PDB entry 7EXC | X-ray diffraction, 2.39 A resolution | chains D and E of the 6 polymer chains in the assembly

== Chain D ==
Protein: Tubulin beta chain
Source organism: Sus scrofa
UniProtKB: P02554 (TBB_PIG); residues 1-445 here = UniProt positions 1-445
Sequence (445 residues; each row starts with the number of its first residue):
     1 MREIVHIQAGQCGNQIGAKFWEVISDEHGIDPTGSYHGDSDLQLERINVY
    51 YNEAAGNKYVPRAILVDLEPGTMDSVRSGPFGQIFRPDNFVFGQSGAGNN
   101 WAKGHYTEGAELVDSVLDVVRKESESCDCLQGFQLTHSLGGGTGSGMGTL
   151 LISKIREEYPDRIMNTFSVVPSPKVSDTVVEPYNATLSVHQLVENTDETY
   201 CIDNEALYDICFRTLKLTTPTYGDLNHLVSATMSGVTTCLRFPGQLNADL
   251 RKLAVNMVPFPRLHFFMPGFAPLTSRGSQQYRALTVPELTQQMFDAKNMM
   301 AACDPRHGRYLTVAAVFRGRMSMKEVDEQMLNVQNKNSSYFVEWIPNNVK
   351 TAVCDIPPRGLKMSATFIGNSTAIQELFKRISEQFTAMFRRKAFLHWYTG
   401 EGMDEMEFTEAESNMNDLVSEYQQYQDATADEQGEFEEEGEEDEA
Disordered / not traced: 274-283, 432-445
Small-molecule neighbours:
  - GTP (guanosine-5'-triphosphate): Gly10, Gln11, Cys12, Gln15, Ile16, Asp67, Glu69, Ala97, Gly98, Asn99, Ser138, Gly140, Gly141, Gly142, Thr143, Gly144, Ser145, Val169, Pro171, Val175, Ser176, Glu181, Asn204, Tyr222, Leu225, Asn226
  - JEL (N-[[3-(1,3-benzodioxol-5-yloxy)phenyl]methyl]-9H-pyrido[3,4-b]indol-3-amine): Ile4, His6, Phe20, Tyr50, Gln134, Leu135, Thr136, Asn165, Thr166, Phe167, Glu198, Tyr200, Met233, Val236, Thr237, Cys239, Leu240, Leu246, Leu250, Leu253, Met257, Ala314, Ala315, Val316, Thr351, Ala352, Ile368
Swiss-Prot annotation at these positions:
  - motif: Met1 to Ile4 (MREI motif)
  - binding site (GTP): Gln11, Glu69, Ser138, Gly142, Thr143, Gly144, Asn204, Asn226
  - binding site (Mg(2+)): Glu69
  - modified residue: Ser40 (Phosphoserine), Lys58 (N6-acetyllysine), Ser172 (Phosphoserine), Thr285 (Phosphothreonine), Thr290 (Phosphothreonine), Arg318 (Omega-N-methylarginine), Glu438 (5-glutamyl polyglutamate)
  - cross-link (Glycyl lysine isopeptide (Lys-Gly)): Lys58 (interchain with G-Cter in ubiquitin), Lys324 (interchain with G-Cter in ubiquitin)
  - natural variant: His37 (H37V: In 2nd form), Asn48 (N48S: In 2nd form), Ala55 to Asn57 (sequence variant, change not given here; In 2nd form), Ser275 (S275A: In 2nd form)

== Chain E ==
Protein: Stathmin-4
Source organism: Rattus norvegicus
UniProtKB: P63043 (STMN4_RAT); residues -43 to 145 here correspond to UniProt positions 1-189 (UniProt number = residue number + 44)
Sequence (189 residues; row label = number of the first residue in the row; numbers below 1 keep their minus sign (Met-43 is residue -43)):
   -43 MTLAAYKEKMKELPLVSLFCSCFLSDPLNKSSYKYEADTVDLNWCVISDM
     7 EVIELNKCTSGQSFEVILKPPSFDGVPEFNASLPRRRDPSLEEIQKKLEA
    57 AEERRKYQEAELLKHLAEKREHEREVIQKAIEENNNFIKMAKEKLAQKME
   107 SNKENREAHLAAMLERLQEKDKHAEEVRKNKELKEEASR
Disordered / not traced: -43 to 5, 29-43, 142-145
Swiss-Prot annotation at these positions:
  - modified residue: Ser46 (Phosphoserine)
  - lipidation (S-palmitoyl cysteine): Cys-24, Cys-22

== How chain D and chain E interact ==
Contacting residue pairs - 21 pairs, chain D then chain E:
  Tyr106(D) with His129(E), hydrogen bond; Ala130(E), hydrophobic; Val133(E), hydrophobic; Arg134(E), hydrogen bond (backbone-side chain)
  Ala110(D) with Arg134(E)
  Ser153(D) with Leu123(E); Lys126(E)
  Lys154(D) with Asp127(E), salt bridge
  Arg156(D) with Met119(E)
  Glu157(D) with Leu123(E); Asp127(E)
  Pro160(D) with Leu116(E), hydrophobic; Met119(E), hydrophobic
  Gln191(D) with Lys126(E)
  Gly400(D) with Lys137(E)
  Glu401(D) with Val133(E); Lys137(E), salt bridge
  Gly402(D) with Val133(E); Lys137(E)
  Met403(D) with Val133(E)
  Glu407(D) with His129(E), salt bridge
Interface residues without a listed pair, chain D (18 interface residues in all): His105, Thr107, Asp161, Asn195, Thr399
Interface residues without a listed pair, chain E (15 interface residues in all): Arg112, Leu120, Gln124, Asn136, Lys140

== In short ==
The interface between chain D and chain E involves 18 residues on one side and 15 on the other; the contacts
include 2 hydrogen bonds and 3 salt bridges. Polar pairs include Lys154(D)-Asp127(E), Glu401(D)-Lys137(E) and
Glu407(D)-His129(E). Chain D binds GTP and compound JEL.
Chain D is Tubulin beta chain (Sus scrofa) and chain E is Stathmin-4 (Rattus norvegicus); the structure,
Crystal structure of T2R-TTL-1129A2 complex, was determined by X-ray diffraction.
